8UPL - chains C1 and F1 of the 204 polymer chains in the assembly; structure by electron microscopy, 5.40 A resolution (low resolution: residue-level contacts below are approximate; hydrogen-bond / salt-bridge calls are withheld).

== Chain C1 ==
Molecule: Flagellar motor switch protein FliM
Source organism: Salmonella enterica subsp. enterica serovar Typhimurium
UniProtKB: P26418 (FLIM_SALTY); numbering as in UniProt (aligned over 1-334)
Sequence (334 residues; each row starts with the number of its first residue):
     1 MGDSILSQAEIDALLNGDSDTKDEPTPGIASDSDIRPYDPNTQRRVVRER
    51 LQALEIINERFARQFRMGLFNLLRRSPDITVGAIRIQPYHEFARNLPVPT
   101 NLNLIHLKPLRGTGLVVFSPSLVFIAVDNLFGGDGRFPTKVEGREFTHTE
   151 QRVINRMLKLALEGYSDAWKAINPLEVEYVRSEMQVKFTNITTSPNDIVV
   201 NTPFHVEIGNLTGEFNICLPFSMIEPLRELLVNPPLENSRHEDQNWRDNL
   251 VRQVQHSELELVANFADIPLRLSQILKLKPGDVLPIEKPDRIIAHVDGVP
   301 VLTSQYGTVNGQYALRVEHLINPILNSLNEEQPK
Disordered / not traced: 1-35, 323-334
UniProt features mapped onto this chain:
  - mutagenesis: N155 (N155E: Altered motor bias with clockwise rotation, partially suppresses a yhjH disruption), L160 (L160D: Altered motor bias with clockwise rotation, partially suppresses a yhjH disruption)
From the paper describing this entry:
  - self-association interface (contacts with another copy of this molecule); pairs are residue here / residue on that copy: R63-R181
  - conformationally variable residues: R63, R181

== Chain F1 ==
Molecule: Flagellar motor switch protein FliN
Source organism: Salmonella enterica subsp. enterica serovar Typhimurium
UniProtKB: P26419 (FLIN_SALTY); numbering as in UniProt (aligned over 1-137)
Sequence (137 residues; each row starts with the number of its first residue):
     1 MSDMNNPSDENTGALDDLWADALNEQKATTTKSAADAVFQQLGGGDVSGA
    51 MQDIDLIMDIPVKLTVELGRTRMTIKELLRLTQGSVVALDGLAGEPLDIL
   101 INGYLIAQGEVVVVADKYGVRITDIITPSERMRRLSR
Disordered / not traced: 1-51, 137

== Interface between chain C1 and chain F1 ==
Pairs across the interface (11):
  Y38(C1) - V111(F1)
  P40(C1) - V113(F1)
  Q43(C1) - R121(F1)
  R44(C1) - A93(F1)
  R44(C1) - G94(F1)
  R45(C1) - G94(F1)
  V46(C1) - A93(F1)
  R48(C1) - L92(F1)
  D297(C1) - S136(F1)
  G298(C1) - L135(F1)
  V299(C1) - M132(F1)
Other interface residues (no listed pair), chain C1 (11 interface residues in all): P300
Other interface residues (no listed pair), chain F1 (12 interface residues in all): E95, P96, V112

== Summary ==
11 residues of chain C1 and 12 residues of chain F1 are in contact. UniProt lists 2 mutagenesis sites on chain
C1. The paper reports conformational variability at R63(C1) and R181(C1); a self-association interface
involving R63(C1).
Chain C1 is Flagellar motor switch protein FliM and chain F1 is Flagellar motor switch protein FliN, both from
Salmonella enterica subsp. enterica serovar Typhimurium; the structure, Cryo-EM structure of a Clockwise
locked form of the Salmonella enterica Typhimurium flagellar C-ring, with C34 ..., was determined by electron
microscopy together with 8UCS, 8UMD, 8UMX and 8UOX from the same study.
